Entry 6L49 (electron microscopy, 18.90 A resolution (very low resolution: no residue pairs are listed; an interface is given only as per-side residue counts)); this record covers chains J and O of the 26 polymer chains in the assembly.

[Chain J]
Molecule: 485-nt DNA strand
Sequence (485 nucleotides; row label = number of the first residue in the row; numbers below 1 keep their minus sign (DA-242 is residue -242)):
  -242 ATCGATGTATATATCTGACACGTGCCTGGAGACTAGGGAGTAATCCCCTT
  -192 GGCGGTTAAAACGCGGGGGACAGCGCGTACGTGCGTTTAAGCGGTGCTAG
  -142 AGCTGTCTACGACCAATTGAGCGGCCTCGGCACCGGGATTCTGATTATCC
   -92 AGGCCGTTGGGGCCTATCCAATCGATGTATATATCTGACACGTGCCTGGA
   -42 GACTAGGGAGTAATCCCCTTGGCGGTTAAAACGCGGGGGACAGCGCGTAC
     8 GTGCGTTTAAGCGGTGCTAGAGCTGTCTACGACCAATTGAGCGGCCTCGG
    58 CACCGGGATTCTGATTATCCAGGCCGTCCGGGCCTATCCAATCGATGTAT
   108 ATATCTGACACGTGCCTGGAGACTAGGGAGTAATCCCCTTGGCGGTTAAA
   158 ACGCGGGGGACAGCGCGTACGTGCGTTTAAGCGGTGCTAGAGCTGTCTAC
   208 GACCAATTGAGCGGCCTCGGCACCGGGATTCTGAT

[Chain O]
Name: Histone H3.1
Source organism: Homo sapiens
Reference sequence: P68431 (H31_HUMAN); residues 0-135 here correspond to UniProt positions 1-136 (UniProt number = residue number + 1)
Sequence (139 residues; row label = number of the first residue in the row; numbers below 1 keep their minus sign (Gly-3 is residue -3)):
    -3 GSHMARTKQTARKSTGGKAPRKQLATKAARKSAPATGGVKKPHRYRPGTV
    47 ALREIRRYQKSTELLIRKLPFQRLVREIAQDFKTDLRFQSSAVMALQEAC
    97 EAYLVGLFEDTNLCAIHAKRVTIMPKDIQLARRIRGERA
Not modelled in the structure: -3 to 38
Construct notes: expression tag (-3 to -1)
Swiss-Prot annotation at these positions:
  - modified residue: Arg2 (Asymmetric dimethylarginine), Thr3 (Phosphothreonine), Lys4 (Allysine), Gln5 (5-glutamyl dopamine), Thr6 (Phosphothreonine), Arg8 (Citrulline), Lys9 (N6,N6,N6-trimethyllysine), Ser10 (ADP-ribosylserine), Thr11 (Phosphothreonine), Lys14 (N6-(2-hydroxyisobutyryl)lysine), Arg17 (Asymmetric dimethylarginine), Lys18 (N6-(2-hydroxyisobutyryl)lysine), Lys23 (N6-(2-hydroxyisobutyryl)lysine), Arg26 (Citrulline), Lys27 (N6,N6,N6-trimethyllysine), Ser28 (ADP-ribosylserine), Lys36 (N6,N6,N6-trimethyllysine), Lys37 (N6-methyllysine), Tyr41 (Phosphotyrosine), Lys56 (N6,N6,N6-trimethyllysine) and 8 more in UniProt
  - lipidation: Lys18 (N6-decanoyllysine)

[Interface between chain J and chain O]
At this resolution (19 A) residue pairs are not listed: 13 residues of chain J and 18 of chain O lie at the interface.

[In short]
13 residues of chain J and 18 residues of chain O are in contact.
Here chain J is a 485-nt DNA strand and chain O is Histone H3.1 (Homo sapiens). Entry 6L49 (H3-CA-H3
tri-nucleosome with the 22 base-pair linker DNA) was determined by electron microscopy (same publication as
6L4A).
